PDB entry 4BB9 | X-ray diffraction, 1.47 A resolution | chain A

== Chain A ==
Protein: Glucokinase regulatory protein
Organism: Homo sapiens
UniProtKB: Q14397 (GCKR_HUMAN); numbering as in UniProt (aligned over 1-625)
Chain sequence (633 residues; each row starts with the number of its first residue):
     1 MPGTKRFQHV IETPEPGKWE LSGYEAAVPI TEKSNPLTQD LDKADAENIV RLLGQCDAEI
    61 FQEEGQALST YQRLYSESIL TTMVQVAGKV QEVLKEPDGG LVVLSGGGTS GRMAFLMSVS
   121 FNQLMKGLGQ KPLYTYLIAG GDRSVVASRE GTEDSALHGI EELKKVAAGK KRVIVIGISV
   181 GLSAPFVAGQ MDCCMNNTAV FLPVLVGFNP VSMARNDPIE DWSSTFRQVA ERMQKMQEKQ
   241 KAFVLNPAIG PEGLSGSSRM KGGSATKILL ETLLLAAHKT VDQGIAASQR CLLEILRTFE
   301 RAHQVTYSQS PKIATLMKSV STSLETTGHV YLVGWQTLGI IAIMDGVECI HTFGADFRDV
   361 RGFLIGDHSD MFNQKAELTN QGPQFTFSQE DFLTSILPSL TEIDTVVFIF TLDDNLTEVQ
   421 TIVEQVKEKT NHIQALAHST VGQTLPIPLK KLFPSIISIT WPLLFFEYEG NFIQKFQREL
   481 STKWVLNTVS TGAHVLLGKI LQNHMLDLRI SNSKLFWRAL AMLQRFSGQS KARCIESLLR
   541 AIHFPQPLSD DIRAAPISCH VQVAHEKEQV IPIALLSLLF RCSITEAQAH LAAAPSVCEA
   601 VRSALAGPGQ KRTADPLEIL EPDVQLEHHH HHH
Not modelled in the structure: 1-5, 64-68, 607-633
Sequence notes: engineered mutation T326 (Lys in Q14397), T327 (Lys in Q14397); expression tag (626-633)
Ion coordination: Ca2+: E566, E568
Ligand contacts: 1-O-phosphono-beta-D-fructopyranose (F1P): G107, G108, T109, S110, E150, E153, S179, V180, G181, S183, A184, S258, E348, H351, N512, K514, L515, R518
Curated features (UniProtKB/Swiss-Prot):
  - region: A199, V200 (Important for interaction with GCK), L463 to F465 (Essential for interaction with GCK)
  - binding site (beta-D-fructose 1-phosphate): T109, S110, E153, S179 to G181, E348, K514
  - binding site (beta-D-fructose 6-phosphate): T109, S110, S179 to G181, K514
  - natural variant: P446 (P446L: Protective factor against diabetes type 2)
  - mutagenesis: D413 (D413A: Impairs inhibition of glucokinase), K450 to K451 (Impairs inhibition of glucokinase), L463 to F465 (Abolishes interaction with GCK. Abolishes inhibition of GCK)

== In short ==
Chain A binds 1-O-phosphono-beta-D-fructopyranose. E566 and E568 form the Ca2+ site. From UniProt: 8
beta-D-fructose 1-phosphate-binding residues, 6 beta-D-fructose 6-phosphate-binding residues and 6 mutagenesis
sites.
Chain A is Glucokinase regulatory protein (Homo sapiens); the structure, Crystal structure of glucokinase
regulatory protein complexed to fructose-1-phosphate, was determined by X-ray diffraction (same publication as
4BBA).
